PDB entry 9BX2 | electron microscopy, 3.79 A resolution | chains A and C of the 4 polymer chains in the assembly

== Chain A ==
Molecule: Ribonucleoside-diphosphate reductase subunit alpha
Organism: Bacillus subtilis
Notes: EC 1.17.4.1
UniProt: P50620 (RIR1_BACSU); residues 1-700 here = UniProt positions 1-700
Chain sequence (700 residues; row label = number of the first residue in the row):
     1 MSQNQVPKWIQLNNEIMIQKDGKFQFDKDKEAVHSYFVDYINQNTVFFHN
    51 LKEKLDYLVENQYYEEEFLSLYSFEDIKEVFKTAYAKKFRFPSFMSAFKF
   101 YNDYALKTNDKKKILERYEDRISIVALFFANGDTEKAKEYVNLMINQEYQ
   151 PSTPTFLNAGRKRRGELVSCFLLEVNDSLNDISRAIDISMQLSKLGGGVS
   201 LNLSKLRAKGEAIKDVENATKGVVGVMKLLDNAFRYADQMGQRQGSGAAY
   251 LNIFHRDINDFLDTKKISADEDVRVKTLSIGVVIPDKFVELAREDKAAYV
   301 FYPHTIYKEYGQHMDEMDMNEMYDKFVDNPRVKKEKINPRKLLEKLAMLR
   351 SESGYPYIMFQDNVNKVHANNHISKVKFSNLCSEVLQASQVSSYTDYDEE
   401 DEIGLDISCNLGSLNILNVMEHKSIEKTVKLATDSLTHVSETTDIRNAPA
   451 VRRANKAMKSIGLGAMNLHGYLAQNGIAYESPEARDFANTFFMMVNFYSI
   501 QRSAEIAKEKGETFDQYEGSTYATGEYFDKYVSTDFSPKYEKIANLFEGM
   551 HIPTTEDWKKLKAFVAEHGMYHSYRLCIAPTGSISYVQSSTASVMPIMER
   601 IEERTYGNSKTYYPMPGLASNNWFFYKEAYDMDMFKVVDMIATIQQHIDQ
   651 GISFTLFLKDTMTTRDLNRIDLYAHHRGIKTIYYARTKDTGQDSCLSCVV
Not modelled in the structure: 1-5, 689-700
Residues lining bound ligands:
  - ATP (adenosine-5'-triphosphate): Lys30, Val33, His34, Phe37, Val38, Asn42, Phe89, Arg90, Phe91, Arg117
  - dTTP (TTP), molecule 1: Asp177, Ser178, Leu179, Ile182, Leu206, Arg207, Ala212, Ile213, Lys214, Ala219, Thr220, Lys221, His304
  - dTTP (TTP), molecule 2: Lys194, Tyr236, Ala237, Asp238
Swiss-Prot annotation at these positions:
  - active site: Asn380 (Proton acceptor), Cys382 (Cysteine radical intermediate), Glu384 (Proton acceptor)
  - binding site (substrate): Thr153, Ser169, Cys170, Gly198, Asn380 to Glu384, Pro580 to Ile584
  - site: Cys170 (Important for hydrogen atom transfer), Asp177 (Allosteric effector binding), Arg207 (Allosteric effector binding), Cys409 (Important for hydrogen atom transfer), Tyr683 (Important for electron transfer), Tyr684 (Important for electron transfer), Cys695 (Interacts with thioredoxin/glutaredoxin), Cys698 (Interacts with thioredoxin/glutaredoxin)
  - mutagenesis: His255 (H255Y: In ts-A 73; temperature-sensitive lethal mutation)
What the authors report for this chain:
  - catalytic residues: Cys382 (citing earlier work)

== Chain C ==
Molecule: Ribonucleoside-diphosphate reductase subunit beta
Organism: Bacillus subtilis
Notes: EC 1.17.4.1
UniProt: P50621 (RIR2_BACSU); residues 1-329 here = UniProt positions 1-329
Chain sequence (350 residues; numbered -20 to 329; the number before each row is that of its first residue; numbers below 1 keep their minus sign (Met-20 is residue -20)):
   -20 MGSSHHHHHHSSGLVPRGSHMMTKIYDAANWSKHEDDFTQMFYNQNVKQF
    30 WLPEEIALNGDLLTWKYLGKNEQDTYMKVLAGLTLLDTEQGNTGMPIVAE
    80 HVDGHQRKAVLNFMAMMENAVHAKSYSNIFMTLAPTETINEVFEWVKQNK
   130 YLQKKAQMIVGLYKAIQKDDEISLFKAMVASVYLESFLFYSGFYYPLYFY
   180 GQGKLMQSGEIINLILRDEAIHGVYVGLLAQEIYNKQTEEKKAELREFAI
   230 DLLNQLYENELEYTEDLYDQVGLSHDVKKFIRYNANKALMNLGFDPYFEE
   280 EDINPIVLNGLNTKTKSHDFFSMKGNGYKKATVEPLKDDDFYFEDEKEQI
Not modelled in the structure: -20 to 15, 291-310, 323-329
Differences from the reference sequence: initiating methionine (-20); expression tag (-19 to 0)
Bound ions: Mn2+ site 1: Asp66, Glu97, His101, Glu198; Mn2+ site 2: Glu97, Glu164, Glu198, His201
Swiss-Prot annotation at these positions:
  - active site: Tyr105
  - binding site (Fe cation): Asp66, Glu97, His101, Glu164, Glu198, His201

== How chain A and chain C interact ==
Pairs across the interface - 27 pairs, chain A then chain C:
  Ala292(A) - Phe320(C)
  Arg293(A) - Phe320(C)
  Arg293(A) - Tyr321(C)
  Arg340(A) - Leu315(C)  hydrogen bond (side chain-backbone)
  Arg340(A) - Lys316(C)
  Arg340(A) - Asp317(C)  salt bridge
  Arg340(A) - Phe320(C)
  Leu343(A) - Phe320(C)  hydrophobic
  Glu344(A) - Pro314(C)
  Glu344(A) - Leu315(C)  hydrogen bond (side chain-backbone)
  Thr663(A) - Thr311(C)
  Thr663(A) - Glu313(C)  hydrogen bond
  Thr664(A) - Thr311(C)  hydrogen bond (backbone-backbone)
  Thr664(A) - Val312(C)
  Thr664(A) - Glu313(C)  hydrogen bond (side chain-backbone)
  Arg665(A) - Glu313(C)
  Arg665(A) - Pro314(C)
  Arg665(A) - Lys316(C)
  Arg665(A) - Asp319(C)  salt bridge
  Asn668(A) - Leu315(C)
  Arg669(A) - Asp319(C)
  Arg669(A) - Phe322(C)
  Leu672(A) - Asp319(C)
  Leu672(A) - Phe320(C)  hydrophobic
  Leu672(A) - Phe322(C)
  Tyr673(A) - Phe322(C)
  His676(A) - Phe322(C)
Other interface residues (no listed pair), chain A (16 interface residues in all): Val289, Phe635, Asp666
Other interface residues (no listed pair), chain C (12 interface residues in all): Asp318

== Overview ==
16 residues of chain A face 12 of chain C across their interface; the contacts include 5 hydrogen bonds and 2
salt bridges. Polar contacts include Arg340(A)-Asp317(C), Arg665(A)-Asp319(C) and Arg340(A)-Leu315(C). Bound
to chain A: dTTP and ATP. From the paper: the catalytic residue Cys382(A).
Chain A is Ribonucleoside-diphosphate reductase subunit alpha and chain C is Ribonucleoside-diphosphate
reductase subunit beta, both from Bacillus subtilis; the structure, Class 2 model for preturnover condition of
Bacillus subtilis ribonucleotide reductase complex, was determined by electron microscopy (same publication as
9BW3, 9BWX, 9BX3, 9BX6, 9BX8, 9BX9 and 39 further entries).
